PDB entry 5FCP | X-ray diffraction, 1.55 A resolution | chain A

Chain A:
Molecule: Lysozyme C
From: Gallus gallus
Notes: EC 3.2.1.17
UniProt: P00698 (LYSC_CHICK); residues 1-129 here correspond to UniProt positions 19-147 (UniProt number = residue number + 18)
Sequence (129 residues; each row starts with the number of its first residue):
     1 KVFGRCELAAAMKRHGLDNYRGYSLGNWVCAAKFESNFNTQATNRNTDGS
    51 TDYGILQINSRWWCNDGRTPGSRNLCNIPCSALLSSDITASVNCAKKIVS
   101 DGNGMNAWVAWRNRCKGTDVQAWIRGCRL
Disulfide bonds: C6-C127, C30-C115, C64-C80, C76-C94
Bound ions: Cisplatin Pt site 1: R14, H15; Cisplatin Pt site 2 near H15 (its only coordinating residue here)
Ligand contacts:
  - Cisplatin (CPT), molecule 1: R14, H15, T89, V92, N93
  - Cisplatin (CPT), molecule 2: R14, H15, S86, D87, I88
UniProt features mapped onto this chain:
  - active site: E35, D52
  - binding site (substrate): D101

In short:
Chain A binds Cisplatin. R14 and H15 form the Cisplatin Pt site 1. From UniProt: active-site residues E35 and
D52 and substrate-binding residue D101.
Chain A is Lysozyme C (Gallus gallus); the structure, X-ray structure of the adduct between hen egg white
lysozyme and cisplatin at long incubation times, was determined by X-ray diffraction together with 5F9U and
5F9X from the same study.
